Entry 8P0W (electron microscopy, 2.90 A resolution); this record covers chains B and H of the 12 polymer chains in the assembly.

# Chain B
Protein: COMM domain-containing protein 2
Source organism: Homo sapiens
UniProtKB: Q86X83 (COMD2_HUMAN); residues 1-199 here = UniProt positions 1-199
Amino-acid sequence (199 residues; each row starts with the number of its first residue):
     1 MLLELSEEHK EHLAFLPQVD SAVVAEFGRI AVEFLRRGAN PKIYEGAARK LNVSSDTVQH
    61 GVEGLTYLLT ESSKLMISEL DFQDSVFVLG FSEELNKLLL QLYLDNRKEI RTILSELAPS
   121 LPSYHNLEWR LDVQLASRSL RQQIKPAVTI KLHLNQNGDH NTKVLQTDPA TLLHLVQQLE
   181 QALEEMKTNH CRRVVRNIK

# Chain H
Protein: COMM domain-containing protein 8
Source organism: Homo sapiens
UniProtKB: Q9NX08 (COMD8_HUMAN); numbering as in UniProt (aligned over 1-183)
Amino-acid sequence (183 residues; each row starts with the number of its first residue):
     1 MEPEEGTPLW RLQKLPAELG PQLLHKIIDG ICGRAYPVYQ DYHTVWESEE WMHVLEDIAK
    61 FFKAIVGKNL PDEEIFQQLN QLNSLHQETI MKCVKSRKDE IKQALSREIV AISSAQLQDF
   121 DWQVKLALSS DKIAALRMPL LSLHLDVKEN GEVKPYSIEM SREELQNLIQ SLEAANKVVL
   181 QLK

# Chain B / chain H interface
Pairs across the interface - 27 pairs, chain B then chain H:
  Glu128(B) - Asp131(H)
  Trp129(B) - Ser129(H)
  Trp129(B) - Ser130(H)
  Trp129(B) - Asp131(H)  hydrogen bond (backbone-side chain)
  Arg130(B) - Ser129(H)
  Arg130(B) - Leu140(H)
  Arg130(B) - Glu159(H)  salt bridge
  Leu131(B) - Ala127(H)
  Leu131(B) - Leu128(H)  hydrogen bond (backbone-backbone)
  Leu131(B) - Ser129(H)  hydrogen bond (backbone-backbone)
  Asp132(B) - Leu126(H)
  Asp132(B) - Ala127(H)
  Val133(B) - Lys125(H)
  Val133(B) - Leu126(H)  hydrogen bond (backbone-backbone)
  Val133(B) - Leu128(H)  hydrophobic
  Gln134(B) - Gln123(H)
  Gln134(B) - Val124(H)
  Gln134(B) - Lys125(H)
  Leu135(B) - Val124(H)  hydrogen bond (backbone-backbone)
  Leu135(B) - Leu126(H)  hydrophobic
  Ala136(B) - Gln123(H)
  Ala136(B) - Val124(H)  hydrogen bond (backbone-backbone)
  Ser137(B) - Trp122(H)
  Arg138(B) - Phe120(H)  hydrogen bond (side chain-backbone)
  Arg138(B) - Asp121(H)
  Arg138(B) - Trp122(H)  hydrogen bond (backbone-backbone)
  Arg141(B) - Trp122(H)

# Overview
12 residues of chain B face 14 of chain H across their interface, with 8 hydrogen bonds and 1 salt bridge.
Among the polar pairs are Arg130(B)-Glu159(H), Trp129(B)-Asp131(H) and Arg138(B)-Phe120(H).
Here chain B is COMM domain-containing protein 2 and chain H is COMM domain-containing protein 8, both from
Homo sapiens. Entry 8P0W (Structure of the human Commander complex COMMD ring) was determined by electron
microscopy, deposited together with 8P0V and 8P0X.
